PDB entry 4J8V | X-ray diffraction, 2.58 A resolution | chains C and D of the 5 polymer chains in the assembly

# Chain C
Protein: Histone H2A
Organism: Xenopus laevis
UniProtKB: Q6AZJ8 (Q6AZJ8_XENLA); aligned to UniProt positions 2-129 over residues 1-128 (the alignment contains insertions or deletions, so no single offset holds)
Chain sequence (128 residues; row label = number of the first residue in the row):
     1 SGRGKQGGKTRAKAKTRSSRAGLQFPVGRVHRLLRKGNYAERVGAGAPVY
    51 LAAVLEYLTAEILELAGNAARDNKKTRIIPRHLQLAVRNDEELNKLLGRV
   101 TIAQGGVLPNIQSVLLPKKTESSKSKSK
Disordered / not traced: 1-13, 120-128

# Chain D
Protein: Histone H2B 1.1
Organism: Xenopus laevis
UniProtKB: P02281 (H2B11_XENLA); residues -2 to 122 here correspond to UniProt positions 2-126 (UniProt number = residue number + 4)
Chain sequence (125 residues; each row starts with the number of its first residue; numbers below 1 keep their minus sign (Pro-2 is residue -2)):
    -2 PEPAKSAPAPKKGSKKAVTKTQKKDGKKRRKTRKESYAIYVYKVLKQVHP
    48 DTGISSKAMSIMNSFVNDVFERIAGEASRLAHYNKRSTITSREIQTAVRL
    98 LLPGELAKHAVSEGTKAVTKYTSAK
Disordered / not traced: -2 to 27
Differences from the reference sequence: conflict Thr29 (Ser33 in P02281)
Swiss-Prot annotation at these positions:
  - modified residue: Lys2 (N6-acetyllysine), Lys9 (N6-acetyllysine), Ser11 (Phosphoserine), Lys12 (N6-acetyllysine), Lys17 (N6-acetyllysine)
  - glycosylation: Ser109 (O-linked (GlcNAc) serine)
  - cross-link: Lys117 (Glycyl lysine isopeptide (Lys-Gly) (interchain with G-Cter in ubiquitin))
Ion coordination: para-cymene ruthenium chloride Ru near His79 (its only coordinating residue here)

# Chain C / chain D interface
Pairs across the interface (109; chain C residue first):
  Arg17(C) - Tyr118(D)
  Arg20(C) - Lys117(D)
  Arg20(C) - Tyr118(D)
  Arg20(C) - Ala121(D)  hydrogen bond (side chain-backbone)
  Arg20(C) - Lys122(D)
  Ala21(C) - Ala114(D)
  Ala21(C) - Lys117(D)
  Ala21(C) - Tyr118(D)  hydrophobic
  Gly22(C) - Lys117(D)
  Gln24(C) - Tyr37(D)
  Gln24(C) - Lys40(D)
  Gln24(C) - Gln44(D)
  Phe25(C) - Tyr34(D)  hydrophobic
  Phe25(C) - Tyr37(D)  hydrophobic
  Phe25(C) - Val41(D)  hydrophobic
  Phe25(C) - Val63(D)  hydrophobic
  Pro26(C) - Tyr37(D)  hydrophobic
  Arg29(C) - Glu32(D)  salt bridge
  Arg29(C) - Ser33(D)  hydrogen bond (side chain-backbone)
  Arg29(C) - Tyr37(D)
  Val30(C) - Phe67(D)  hydrophobic
  Arg32(C) - Glu32(D)  salt bridge
  Leu33(C) - Tyr34(D)
  Leu33(C) - Phe67(D)  hydrophobic
  Leu34(C) - Phe67(D)  hydrophobic
  Leu34(C) - Ala71(D)  hydrophobic
  Tyr39(C) - Phe67(D)
  Tyr39(C) - Ala71(D)
  Tyr39(C) - Ser75(D)  hydrogen bond (backbone-side chain)
  Tyr39(C) - Ile86(D)  hydrophobic
  Ala40(C) - Ser84(D)
  Ala40(C) - Ile86(D)  hydrophobic
  Glu41(C) - Ser84(D)  hydrogen bond (backbone-backbone)
  Arg42(C) - Ser84(D)  hydrogen bond (backbone-backbone)
  Arg42(C) - Thr85(D)
  Arg42(C) - Ile86(D)  hydrogen bond (backbone-backbone)
  Val43(C) - Ile86(D)
  Gly44(C) - Thr85(D)
  Gly44(C) - Ile86(D)  hydrogen bond (backbone-backbone)
  Gly46(C) - Ser88(D)
  Gly46(C) - Val115(D)
  Ala47(C) - Ile86(D)
  Ala47(C) - Thr87(D)
  Ala47(C) - Ser88(D)
  Ala47(C) - Ile91(D)  hydrophobic
  Val49(C) - Ala114(D)
  Val49(C) - Val115(D)  hydrophobic
  Val49(C) - Tyr118(D)  hydrophobic
  Tyr50(C) - Ser88(D)
  Tyr50(C) - Ile91(D)  hydrophobic
  Tyr50(C) - Gln92(D)  hydrogen bond
  Tyr50(C) - Val108(D)  hydrogen bond (side chain-backbone)
  Tyr50(C) - Gly111(D)
  Tyr50(C) - Thr112(D)
  Tyr50(C) - Val115(D)
  Leu51(C) - Phe67(D)  hydrophobic
  Leu51(C) - Ile70(D)  hydrophobic
  Ala53(C) - Glu110(D)
  Ala53(C) - Ala114(D)  hydrophobic
  Val54(C) - Val95(D)  hydrophobic
  Val54(C) - Ala107(D)
  Leu55(C) - Val63(D)
  Leu55(C) - Phe67(D)
  Tyr57(C) - Leu103(D)
  Tyr57(C) - His106(D)
  Tyr57(C) - Ala107(D)
  Tyr57(C) - Glu110(D)
  Leu58(C) - Phe62(D)  hydrophobic
  Leu58(C) - Val66(D)  hydrophobic
  Thr59(C) - Met59(D)
  Ala60(C) - Val41(D)  hydrophobic
  Ile62(C) - Met59(D)  hydrophobic
  Leu63(C) - Val38(D)
  Leu63(C) - Leu42(D)
  Leu63(C) - His46(D)
  Glu64(C) - Val45(D)
  Glu64(C) - His46(D)  salt bridge
  Gly67(C) - His46(D)
  Asn68(C) - His46(D)
  Thr76(C) - Thr49(D)
  Thr76(C) - Gly50(D)  hydrogen bond (backbone-backbone)
  Arg77(C) - Gly50(D)
  Arg77(C) - Ile51(D)
  Arg77(C) - Ser52(D)
  Ile78(C) - Leu42(D)  hydrophobic
  Ile78(C) - Thr49(D)
  Ile78(C) - Gly50(D)  hydrogen bond (backbone-backbone)
  Ile78(C) - Ile51(D)
  Ile78(C) - Ser52(D)  hydrogen bond (backbone-backbone)
  Ile78(C) - Ala55(D)
  Pro80(C) - Ser52(D)
  Pro80(C) - Lys54(D)
  Pro80(C) - Ala55(D)
  Pro80(C) - Ile58(D)  hydrophobic
  Leu83(C) - Ala55(D)
  Leu83(C) - Ile58(D)  hydrophobic
  Leu83(C) - Met59(D)  hydrophobic
  Glu92(C) - Pro100(D)
  Glu92(C) - Gly101(D)
  Glu92(C) - Glu102(D)  hydrogen bond (side chain-backbone)
  Glu92(C) - Leu103(D)  hydrogen bond (side chain-backbone)
  Leu93(C) - Leu103(D)  hydrophobic
  Leu96(C) - Arg69(D)  hydrogen bond (backbone-side chain)
  Leu96(C) - Leu99(D)  hydrophobic
  Leu97(C) - Phe62(D)  hydrophobic
  Leu97(C) - Arg69(D)
  Val100(C) - Arg69(D)
  Ile102(C) - Ile58(D)  hydrophobic
  Ala103(C) - Ile58(D)
Also at the interface, not in a pair above, chain C (54 interface residues in all): Ser19, Leu23, Ala45, Glu56, Glu61, Ile79, Lys95
Also at the interface, not in a pair above, chain D (57 interface residues in all): Asp48, Asp65, Glu68, Gly72, Leu98

# In short
The interface between chain C and chain D involves 54 residues on one side and 57 on the other, with 15
hydrogen bonds and 3 salt bridges. Polar pairs include Arg29(C)-Glu32(D), Arg32(C)-Glu32(D) and
Glu64(C)-His46(D).
Chain C is Histone H2A and chain D is Histone H2B 1.1, both from Xenopus laevis; the structure, X-ray
structure of NCP145 with bound chlorido(eta-6-p-cymene)(N-phenyl-2-pyridinecarbothioamide)ruthenium(II), was
determined by X-ray diffraction (same publication as 4J8X, 4J8U and 4J8W).
